Entry 6OGM (X-ray diffraction, 1.86 A resolution); this record covers chains E and F of the 6 polymer chains in the assembly.

Chain E (and F):
Protein: 4-oxalocrotonate tautomerase
Organism: Burkholderia lata (strain ATCC 17760 / DSM 23089 / LMG 22485 / NCIMB 9086 / R18194 / 383)
Notes: fragment: Subunit beta; chain F of this document is another copy of the same molecule, construct and numbering; everything in this record applies to it too
UniProtKB: Q392K7 (Q392K7_BURL3); residues 66-127 here correspond to UniProt positions 67-128 (UniProt number = residue number + 1)
Chain sequence (64 residues; each row starts with the number of its first residue):
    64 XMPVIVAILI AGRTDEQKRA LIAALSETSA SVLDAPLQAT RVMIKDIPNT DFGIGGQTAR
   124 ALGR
Sequence notes: modified residue (64); initiating methionine (65)
Modified / non-standard residues: FMT (formic acid) at position 64
What the authors report for this chain:
  - mutagenesis - R76A (746-fold), R127A (98-fold): decreased catalytic activity
  - mutagenesis - R104A: unchanged catalytic activity

How chain E and chain F interact:
Contacting residue pairs (27; chain E residue first):
  Asp78(E) - Thr113(F)
  Asp78(E) - Arg123(F)  salt bridge
  Lys81(E) - Thr113(F)
  Lys81(E) - Asp114(F)  salt bridge
  Arg82(E) - Thr121(F)
  Ile85(E) - Thr113(F)
  Ile85(E) - Gly116(F)
  Ile85(E) - Gly119(F)
  Ile85(E) - Thr121(F)
  Ala86(E) - Gly119(F)
  Ser89(E) - Gly119(F)
  Leu100(E) - Gly118(F)
  Gln101(E) - Gly118(F)
  Thr103(E) - Gly118(F)  hydrogen bond (backbone-backbone)
  Thr103(E) - Gly119(F)
  Arg104(E) - Gly116(F)
  Arg104(E) - Ile117(F)
  Arg104(E) - Gly118(F)
  Val105(E) - Asp114(F)
  Val105(E) - Phe115(F)
  Val105(E) - Gly116(F)  hydrogen bond (backbone-backbone)
  Met106(E) - Ile71(F)  hydrophobic
  Met106(E) - Asp114(F)
  Met106(E) - Phe115(F)  hydrophobic
  Ile107(E) - Ile110(F)
  Ile107(E) - Asp114(F)  hydrogen bond (backbone-backbone)
  Lys108(E) - Lys108(F)
Interface residues without a listed pair, chain E (15 interface residues in all): Asp109
Interface residues without a listed pair, chain F (13 interface residues in all): Gln120

In short:
Chain E and chain F form an interface of 15 and 13 residues respectively; the contacts include 3 hydrogen
bonds and 2 salt bridges. Polar pairs include Asp78(E)-Arg123(F), Lys81(E)-Asp114(F) and Thr103(E)-Gly118(F).
The paper reports that R76A and R127A of chain E reduce catalytic activity; R104A of chain E leaves catalytic
activity unchanged.
Both chains are 4-oxalocrotonate tautomerase (Burkholderia lata (strain ATCC 17760 / DSM 23089 / LMG 22485 /
NCIMB 9086 / R18194 / 383)). Entry 6OGM (Crystal structure of apo unFused 4-OT) was determined by X-ray
diffraction.
